PDB entry 3GQX | X-ray diffraction, 2.50 A resolution | chain A

# Chain A
Name: NOP5P protein
Source organism: Pyrococcus horikoshii
Notes: fragment: rna binding domain
UniProt: O57810 (O57810_PYRHO); the construct has insertions or renumbered stretches relative to UniProt, so the offset changes along the chain: 223-238 = UniProt 120-135; 243-377 = UniProt 244-378
Chain sequence (169 residues; row label = number of the first residue in the row):
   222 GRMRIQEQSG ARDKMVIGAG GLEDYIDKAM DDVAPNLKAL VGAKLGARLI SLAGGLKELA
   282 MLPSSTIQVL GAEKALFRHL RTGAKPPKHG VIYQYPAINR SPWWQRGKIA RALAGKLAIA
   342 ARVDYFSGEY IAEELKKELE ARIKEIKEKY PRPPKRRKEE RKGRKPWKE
Not modelled in the structure: 222-239, 295-309, 371-390
Construct notes: expression tag (222); linker (239-242)
From the paper describing this entry:
  - mutagenesis - S286A, T287A, Q289A, Q326A, R332A, K337A, F347A, R363A, E366A: decreased binding to L7Ae box C/D RNA complex

# Summary
The paper reports that S286A, T287A and Q289A, among others, reduce binding to L7Ae box C/D RNA complex; 9
substitutions were tested in all.
Chain A is NOP5P protein (Pyrococcus horikoshii); the structure, Pyrococcus Horikoshii NOP5 RNA Binding Domain
from a twinned crystal form, was determined by X-ray diffraction (same publication as 3GQU).
